Entry 9H1L (electron microscopy, 2.14 A resolution); this record covers chains C and I of the 12 polymer chains in the assembly.

# Chain C
Molecule: Methyl-coenzyme M reductase subunit alpha
Source organism: Methanococcus maripaludis
Notes: EC 2.8.4.1
Reference sequence: A0A2L1CBB0 (A0A2L1CBB0_METMI); numbering as in UniProt (aligned over 1-553)
Sequence (553 residues; each row starts with the number of its first residue):
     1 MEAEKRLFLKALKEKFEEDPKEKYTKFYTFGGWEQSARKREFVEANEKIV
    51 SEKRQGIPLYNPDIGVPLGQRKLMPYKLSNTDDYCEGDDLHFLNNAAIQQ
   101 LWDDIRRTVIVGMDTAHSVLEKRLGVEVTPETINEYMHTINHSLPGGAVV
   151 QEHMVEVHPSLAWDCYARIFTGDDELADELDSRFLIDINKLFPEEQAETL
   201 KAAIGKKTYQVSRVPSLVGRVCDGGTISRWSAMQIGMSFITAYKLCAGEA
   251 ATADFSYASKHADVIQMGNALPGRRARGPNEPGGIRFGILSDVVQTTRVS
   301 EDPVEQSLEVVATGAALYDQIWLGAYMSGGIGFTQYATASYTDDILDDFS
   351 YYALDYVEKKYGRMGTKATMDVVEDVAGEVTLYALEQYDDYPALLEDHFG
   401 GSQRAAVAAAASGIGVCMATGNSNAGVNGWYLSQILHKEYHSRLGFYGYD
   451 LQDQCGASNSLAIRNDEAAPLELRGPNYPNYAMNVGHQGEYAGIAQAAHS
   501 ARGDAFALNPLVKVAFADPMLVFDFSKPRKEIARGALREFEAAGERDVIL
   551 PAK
Not modelled in the structure: 1-3
Sequence notes: variant Ser51 (Ala in A0A2L1CBB0)
Modified positions: His261 (N1-methylated histidine; MHS); Arg275 (5-methyl-arginine; AGM); Gln403 (2-methyl-glutamine; MGN); Gly448 (thioglycin; GL3); Cys455 (S-methylcysteine; SMC)
Ligand contacts:
  - 1-thioethanesulfonic acid (COM): Phe333, Tyr336, Phe446, Tyr447, Gly448
  - factor 430 (F43), molecule 1: Ala148, Val149, Gln151, Met154, Met233, Met237, Ile240, Ala247
  - factor 430 (F43), molecule 2: Gly329, Gly330, Ile331, Gly332, Phe333, Thr334, Gln335, Tyr336, Phe399, Gly400, Gln403, Gly445, Phe446
  - FeFe cofactor (S5Q): His142, Ala148, Val149, Val150, Gln151, Glu152
  - Coenzyme B (TP7): Arg274, Leu323, Met327, Ser328, Phe333, Phe446, Ala482, Met483, Asn484, Val485
Reported in the primary citation:
  - binding site for 1-thioethanesulfonic acid: Tyr336
  - binding site for Coenzyme B: Arg229, Lys260, His261
  - post-translational modification sites: His261
  - conformationally variable residues (loop rearrangement): Gln151, Lys244 to Glu249

# Chain I
Molecule: Methyl-coenzyme M reductase operon protein C
Source organism: Methanococcus maripaludis
Reference sequence: G0H3B1 (G0H3B1_METMI); residues 1-198 here = UniProt positions 1-198
Sequence (234 residues; row label = number of the first residue in the row; numbers below 1 keep their minus sign (Met-35 is residue -35)):
   -35 MSAWSHPQFEKGGGSGGGSGGSAWSHPQFEKSAGSGMPVGRKEQIVDCRA
    15 VMGLGEGGGLAQRGTFAEGLRNDVVVVAMSPGRRHITKPVCEITYGIREA
    65 GIQTSVLVLDAGGGIPSDAPQGSLGSTFGLKPEEAKQVNRHKLCVIHFGN
   115 VKSHIIYKARLFLKYVDIPTIIVCQTPVDMEDFAAIGIKTKNVMPLESKT
   165 EGKIVEIITGVIRGESAPQKKIDEIIESIKKHLG
Not modelled in the structure: -35 to 4
Sequence notes: initiating methionine (-35); expression tag (-34 to 0)
Metal / ion sites: FeFe cofactor Fe site 1: Cys12, Cys55; FeFe cofactor Fe site 2: His49, His118
Ligand contacts:
  - FeFe cofactor (S5Q), molecule 1: Val10, Cys12, Arg13, Leu24, Ala25, Ala31, Thr51, Cys55, Thr58, Arg62, Val70
  - FeFe cofactor (S5Q), molecule 2: Met43, Arg48, His49, Gly76, Gly77, Gly78, Phe112, Gly113, Asn114, Val115, His118, Ile119, Lys122, Arg177
Reported in the primary citation:
  - FeFe cofactor coordination: Cys12, His49, Cys55, His118

# How chain C and chain I interact
Contacting residue pairs - 25 pairs, chain C then chain I:
  Glu135(C) - Ser117(I)  hydrogen bond
  His138(C) - Lys116(I)
  His142(C) - Asn114(I)  hydrogen bond
  His142(C) - Val115(I)
  His142(C) - Arg177(I)
  Val149(C) - His118(I)
  Val150(C) - Gly78(I)
  Val150(C) - Ile79(I)  hydrophobic
  Val150(C) - Leu88(I)
  Val150(C) - Gly89(I)
  Val150(C) - Ser90(I)
  Val150(C) - His118(I)
  Glu152(C) - Ser44(I)  hydrogen bond
  Glu152(C) - Arg48(I)  hydrogen bond (backbone-side chain)
  Glu152(C) - His49(I)  salt bridge
  Met154(C) - Arg48(I)  hydrogen bond (backbone-side chain)
  Glu156(C) - Arg48(I)  salt bridge
  Glu156(C) - Arg177(I)  salt bridge
  His158(C) - Arg47(I)
  Pro159(C) - Ile176(I)  hydrophobic
  Pro159(C) - Arg177(I)
  Pro159(C) - Glu179(I)
  Ser160(C) - Glu179(I)  hydrogen bond (backbone-side chain)
  Lys244(C) - Pro84(I)
  Lys244(C) - Gln85(I)
Interface residues without a listed pair, chain C (16 interface residues in all): Gln151, Val155, Arg183, Thr241
Interface residues without a listed pair, chain I (23 interface residues in all): Gly77, Gln139, Thr140, Pro141
The authors on this interface:
  - specific contacts: Val150(C)-Leu88(I) (hydrophobic contact), Glu156(C)-Arg177(I) (salt bridge), Ile79(I)-Val150(C) (hydrophobic contact)

# Overview
The interface between chain C and chain I involves 16 residues on one side and 23 on the other; the contacts
include 6 hydrogen bonds and 3 salt bridges. Polar contacts include Glu152(C)-His49(I), Glu156(C)-Arg48(I) and
Glu156(C)-Arg177(I). The authors report hydrophobic contacts between Val150(C) and Leu88(I) and Ile79(I) and
Val150(C); a salt bridge between Glu156(C) and Arg177(I). The paper reports a binding site for Coenzyme B at
Arg229(C), Lys260(C) and His261(C); a binding site for 1-thioethanesulfonic acid at Tyr336(C).
Chain C is Methyl-coenzyme M reductase subunit alpha and chain I is Methyl-coenzyme M reductase operon protein
C, both from Methanococcus maripaludis; the structure, Methyl-coenzyme M reductase activation complex binding
to the A2 component after incubation with ATP, was determined by electron microscopy (same publication as 8S7V
and 8S7X).
